1TQC - chains B and C of the 3 polymer chains in the assembly; structure by X-ray diffraction, 2.80 A resolution.

== Chain B ==
Name: VRQ14 Fab Heavy chain
Organism: Mus musculus
Notes: fragment: VRQ14 Fab fragment; antibody fragment or engineered binder
Sequence (212 residues; row label = number of the first residue in the row; note: 15 numbers in that range are skipped by the numbering (no residue carries them; nothing is unmodelled there); a row labelled like 82A-82C holds insertion residues (82A, then the next letters in order)):
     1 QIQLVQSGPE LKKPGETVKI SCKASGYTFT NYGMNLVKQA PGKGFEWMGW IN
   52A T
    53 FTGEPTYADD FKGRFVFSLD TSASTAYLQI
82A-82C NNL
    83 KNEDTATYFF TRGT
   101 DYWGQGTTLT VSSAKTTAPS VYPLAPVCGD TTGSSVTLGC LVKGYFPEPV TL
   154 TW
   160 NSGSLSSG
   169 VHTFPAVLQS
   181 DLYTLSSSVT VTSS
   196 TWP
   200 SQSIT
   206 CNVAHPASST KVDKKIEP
Disulfide bonds: Cys-140/Cys-206

== Chain C ==
Name: VRQ14 Fab light chain
Organism: Mus musculus
Notes: fragment: VRQ14 Fab fragment; antibody fragment or engineered binder
Sequence (219 residues; row label = number of the first residue in the row; a row labelled like 29A-29B holds insertion residues (29A, then the next letters in order)):
     1 DVVMSQTPLT LSVTIGQPAS ISCKSSQSL
29A-29B LD
    30 S
30A-30C DGK
    31 TYLNWLLQRP GQSPKRLIYL VSRLDSGVPD RFTGSGSGTD FTLKISRVEA EDLGIYFCWQ
    91 GSHFPQTFGG GTKLEIKRAD AAPTVSIFPP SSEQLTSGGA SVVCFLNNFY PKDINVKWKI
   151 DGSERQNGVL NSWTDQDSKD STYSMSSTLT LTKDEYERHN SYTCEATHKT STSPIVKSFN
   211 RNEC
Disulfide bonds: Cys-23/Cys-88, Cys-134/Cys-194

== Chain B / chain C interface ==
Residue-residue contacts (63; chain B residue first):
  Asn-35(B) / Trp-89(C)
  Asn-35(B) / Gln-96(C)  hydrogen bond
  Val-37(B) / Phe-98(C)  hydrophobic
  Phe-45(B) / Pro-44(C)  hydrophobic
  Phe-45(B) / Phe-87(C)  hydrophobic
  Phe-45(B) / Phe-98(C)
  Trp-47(B) / Phe-94(C)  hydrophobic
  Trp-47(B) / Pro-95(C)  hydrophobic
  Trp-47(B) / Gln-96(C)  hydrogen bond
  Trp-47(B) / Phe-98(C)
  Thr-58(B) / Phe-94(C)
  Tyr-59(B) / Phe-94(C)
  Ala-60(B) / Phe-94(C)  hydrophobic
  Ala-60(B) / Pro-95(C)  hydrophobic
  Thr-93(B) / Trp-89(C)
  Gly-95(B) / Trp-89(C)
  Thr-96(B) / Asn-34(C)  hydrogen bond
  Thr-96(B) / Arg-46(C)
  Thr-96(B) / Trp-89(C)
  Asp-101(B) / Lys-45(C)
  Asp-101(B) / Arg-46(C)  salt bridge
  Tyr-102(B) / Lys-45(C)
  Trp-103(B) / Leu-36(C)
  Trp-103(B) / Ser-43(C)
  Trp-103(B) / Pro-44(C)
  Trp-103(B) / Trp-89(C)  hydrophobic
  Trp-103(B) / Phe-98(C)  hydrophobic
  Gly-104(B) / Ser-43(C)  hydrogen bond (backbone-side chain)
  Gln-105(B) / Ser-43(C)
  Tyr-122(B) / Ser-121(C)
  Tyr-122(B) / Gln-124(C)
  Pro-123(B) / Ser-121(C)
  Pro-123(B) / Glu-123(C)
  Leu-124(B) / Phe-118(C)  hydrophobic
  Leu-124(B) / Val-133(C)  hydrophobic
  Ala-125(B) / Phe-118(C)
  Pro-126(B) / Phe-118(C)
  Val-127(B) / Ile-117(C)
  Cys-128(B) / Ile-117(C)  hydrophobic
  Cys-128(B) / Lys-207(C)
  Cys-128(B) / Ser-208(C)  hydrogen bond (side chain-backbone)
  Thr-137(B) / Phe-118(C)
  Leu-141(B) / Ser-131(C)
  Lys-143(B) / Ser-131(C)
  His-170(B) / Asn-137(C)
  His-170(B) / Asn-138(C)
  His-170(B) / Ser-174(C)  hydrogen bond
  Phe-172(B) / Phe-135(C)  hydrophobic
  Phe-172(B) / Asn-137(C)
  Phe-172(B) / Ser-162(C)
  Phe-172(B) / Thr-164(C)
  Phe-172(B) / Ser-174(C)
  Phe-172(B) / Met-175(C)
  Phe-172(B) / Ser-176(C)
  Pro-173(B) / Ser-162(C)  hydrogen bond (backbone-side chain)
  Pro-173(B) / Trp-163(C)
  Val-175(B) / Asn-161(C)
  Ser-186(B) / Phe-135(C)
  Ser-186(B) / Ser-176(C)  hydrogen bond
  Ser-187(B) / Phe-135(C)
  Ser-188(B) / Phe-135(C)
  Ser-188(B) / Asn-137(C)
  Lys-219(B) / Glu-123(C)  salt bridge
Interface residues without a listed pair, chain B (41 interface residues in all): Glu-46, Asp-61, Phe-91, Gly-129, Leu-138, Gly-139, Thr-171, Gln-177
Interface residues without a listed pair, chain C (39 interface residues in all): Gln-38, Ser-116, Pro-119, Ser-127, Leu-160, Asp-167, Thr-180, Phe-209

== Summary ==
The interface between chain B and chain C involves 41 residues on one side and 39 on the other; the contacts
include 8 hydrogen bonds and 2 salt bridges. Among the polar pairs are Asp-101(B)/Arg-46(C),
Lys-219(B)/Glu-123(C) and Asn-35(B)/Gln-96(C).
Chain B is VRQ14 Fab Heavy chain and chain C is VRQ14 Fab light chain, both from Mus musculus; the structure,
Ovine recombinant PrP(114-234), ARR variant in complex with the VRQ14 Fab fragment (IgG2a), was determined by
X-ray diffraction, deposited together with 1TQB.
